PDB entry 4PSE | X-ray diffraction, 1.71 A resolution | chain A

== Chain A ==
Protein: Carbohydrate esterase family 5
Organism: Trichoderma reesei
Notes: fragment: mature form, complexed
UniProtKB: G0RH85 (G0RH85_HYPJQ); residues 45-248 here correspond to UniProt positions 1-204 (UniProt number = residue number - 44)
Amino-acid sequence (254 residues; row label = number of the first residue in the row):
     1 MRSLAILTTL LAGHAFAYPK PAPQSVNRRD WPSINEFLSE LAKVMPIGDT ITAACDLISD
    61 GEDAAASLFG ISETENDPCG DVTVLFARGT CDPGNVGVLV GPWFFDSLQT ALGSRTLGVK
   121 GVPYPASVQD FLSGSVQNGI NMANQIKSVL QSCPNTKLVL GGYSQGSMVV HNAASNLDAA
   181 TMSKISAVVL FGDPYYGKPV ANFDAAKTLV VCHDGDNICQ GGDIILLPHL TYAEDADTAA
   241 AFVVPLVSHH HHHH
Not modelled in the structure: 1-30, 251-254
Construct notes: initiating methionine (1); expression tag (2-44, 249-254)
Disulfide bonds: Cys55-Cys91, Cys79-Cys153, Cys212-Cys219
Glycans and other covalent adducts: undecyl-phosphinic acid butyl ester (C11) linked to Ser164

== Summary ==
Chain A is Carbohydrate esterase family 5 (Trichoderma reesei); the structure, Trichoderma reesei cutinase in
complex with a C11Y4 phosphonate inhibitor, was determined by X-ray diffraction together with 4PSC and 4PSD
from the same study.
